PDB entry 6OOT | X-ray diffraction, 1.82 A resolution | chains A and B

# Chain A (and B)
Molecule: NL4-3 protease
Source organism: Human immunodeficiency virus 1
Notes: chain B of this document is another copy of the same molecule, construct and numbering; everything in this record applies to it too
Reference sequence: Q3HWC9 (Q3HWC9_9HIV1); residue numbers follow UniProt; this construct covers 1-99
Amino-acid sequence (99 residues; row label = number of the first residue in the row):
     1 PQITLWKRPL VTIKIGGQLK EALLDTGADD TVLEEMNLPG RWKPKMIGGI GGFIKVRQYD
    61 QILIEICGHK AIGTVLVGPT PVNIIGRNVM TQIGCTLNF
Sequence notes: engineered mutation Lys7 (Gln in Q3HWC9), Val89 (Leu in Q3HWC9)
Small-molecule neighbours: tmc114 (017; (3r,3as,6ar)-hexahydrofuro[2,3-b]furan-3-yl(1S,2R)-3-[[(4-aminophenyl)sulfonyl](isobutyl)amino]-1-benzyl-2-hydroxypropylcarbamate): Leu23, Asp25, Gly27, Ala28, Asp29, Asp30, Val32, Ile47, Gly48, Gly49, Ile50, Ile84
What the authors report for this chain:
  - catalytic residues: Asp25 (citing earlier work)

# Interface between chain A and chain B
Residue-residue contacts - 98 pairs, chain A then chain B:
  Pro1(A) with Leu97(B); Asn98(B); Phe99(B), hydrogen bond (backbone-backbone)
  Gln2(A) with Thr96(B); Leu97(B); Asn98(B), hydrogen bond
  Ile3(A) with Thr96(B); Leu97(B), hydrogen bond (backbone-backbone); Phe99(B), hydrophobic
  Leu5(A) with Thr26(B); Arg87(B), hydrogen bond (backbone-side chain); Met90(B), hydrophobic; Thr91(B); Cys95(B)
  Trp6(A) with Arg87(B), hydrogen bond (backbone-side chain); Thr91(B)
  Lys7(A) with Arg87(B), hydrogen bond (backbone-side chain)
  Arg8(A) with Asp29(B); Arg87(B)
  Pro9(A) with Thr26(B); Arg87(B)
  Leu23(A) with Gly27(B)
  Leu24(A) with Thr26(B), hydrogen bond (backbone-side chain); Leu97(B), hydrophobic
  Asp25(A) with Asp25(B); Thr26(B); Gly27(B), hydrogen bond (side chain-backbone)
  Thr26(A) with Pro9(B); Leu24(B), hydrogen bond (side chain-backbone); Asp25(B); Thr26(B), hydrogen bond (backbone-side chain); Leu97(B)
  Gly27(A) with Leu23(B); Leu24(B); Asp25(B), hydrogen bond (backbone-side chain)
  Gly49(A) with Ile50(B), hydrogen bond (backbone-backbone); Pro81(B)
  Ile50(A) with Val32(B), hydrophobic; Ile47(B), hydrophobic; Ile50(B); Ile54(B); Pro79(B); Thr80(B); Pro81(B)
  Gly51(A) with Ile50(B), hydrogen bond (backbone-backbone); Gly51(B); Gly52(B); Phe53(B); Ile54(B)
  Gly52(A) with Ile50(B); Gly51(B)
  Phe53(A) with Gly51(B)
  Ile54(A) with Ile50(B), hydrophobic; Gly51(B)
  His69(A) with Phe99(B)
  Thr80(A) with Ile50(B)
  Pro81(A) with Gly49(B)
  Arg87(A) with Leu5(B), hydrogen bond (side chain-backbone); Trp6(B); Lys7(B); Arg8(B); Pro9(B)
  Thr91(A) with Leu5(B); Trp6(B)
  Ile93(A) with Phe99(B)
  Gly94(A) with Asn98(B); Phe99(B)
  Cys95(A) with Leu5(B); Leu97(B), hydrophobic; Asn98(B); Phe99(B), hydrophobic
  Thr96(A) with Gln2(B); Ile3(B); Thr96(B); Leu97(B); Asn98(B), hydrogen bond (backbone-backbone)
  Leu97(A) with Pro1(B); Gln2(B); Ile3(B), hydrogen bond (backbone-backbone); Pro9(B), hydrophobic; Leu24(B), hydrophobic; Thr26(B); Cys95(B), hydrophobic; Thr96(B); Leu97(B), hydrophobic
  Asn98(A) with Pro1(B); Gln2(B), hydrogen bond; Gly94(B); Cys95(B); Thr96(B), hydrogen bond (backbone-backbone); Asn98(B)
  Phe99(A) with Pro1(B), hydrogen bond (backbone-backbone); Ile3(B), hydrophobic; Cys67(B), hydrophobic; His69(B); Ile93(B); Gly94(B); Cys95(B), hydrophobic
Interface residues without a listed pair, chain A (38 interface residues in all): Thr4, Asp29, Ile47, Gly48, Cys67, Ile84, Met90
Interface residues without a listed pair, chain B (40 interface residues in all): Thr4, Gly48, Ile84

# Summary
The interface between chain A and chain B involves 38 residues on one side and 40 on the other, with 19
hydrogen bonds. Among the polar pairs are Gln2(A)-Asn98(B), Leu5(A)-Arg87(B) and Trp6(A)-Arg87(B). Bound to
chain A: tmc114. The paper reports the catalytic residue Asp25(A).
Chain A and chain B are both NL4-3 protease (Human immunodeficiency virus 1); the structure, HIV-1 Protease
NL4-3 L89V, L90M Mutant in complex with darunavir, was determined by X-ray diffraction together with 6OOS and
6OOU from the same study.
